1ENY - chain A; structure by X-ray diffraction, 2.20 A resolution.

Chain A:
Molecule: Enoyl-acyl carrier protein (acp) reductase
From: Mycobacterium tuberculosis
UniProtKB: P0A5Y6 (INHA_MYCTU); numbering as in UniProt (aligned over 3-269)
Chain sequence (268 residues; row label = number of the first residue in the row):
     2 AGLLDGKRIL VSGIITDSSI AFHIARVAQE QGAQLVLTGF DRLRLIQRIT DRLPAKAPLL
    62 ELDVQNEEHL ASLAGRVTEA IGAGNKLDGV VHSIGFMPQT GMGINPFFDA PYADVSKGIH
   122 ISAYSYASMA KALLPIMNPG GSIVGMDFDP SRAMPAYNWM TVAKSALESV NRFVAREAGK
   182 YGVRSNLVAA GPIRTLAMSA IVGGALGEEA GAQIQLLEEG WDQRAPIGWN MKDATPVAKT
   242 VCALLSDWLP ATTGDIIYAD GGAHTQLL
Small-molecule neighbours: NAD (nicotinamide-adenine-dinucleotide): G14, I15, I16, S20, I21, F41, L63, D64, V65, Q66, S94, I95, G96, F97, I122, M147, D148, F149, K165, A191, G192, P193, I194, T196, A198, M199

Overview:
Chain A binds NAD.
Chain A is Enoyl-acyl carrier protein (acp) reductase (Mycobacterium tuberculosis); the structure, Crystal
structure and function of the isoniazid target of mycobacterium tuberculosis, was determined by X-ray
diffraction (same publication as 1ENZ).
